Entry 7AA9 (X-ray diffraction, 1.72 A resolution); this record covers chains A and B.

# Chain A
Protein: Gamma-aminobutyric acid receptor-associated protein-like 1
Source organism: Homo sapiens
UniProtKB: Q9H0R8 (GBRL1_HUMAN); residues 1-117 here = UniProt positions 1-117
Sequence (123 residues; row label = number of the first residue in the row; numbers below 1 keep their minus sign (Gly-5 is residue -5)):
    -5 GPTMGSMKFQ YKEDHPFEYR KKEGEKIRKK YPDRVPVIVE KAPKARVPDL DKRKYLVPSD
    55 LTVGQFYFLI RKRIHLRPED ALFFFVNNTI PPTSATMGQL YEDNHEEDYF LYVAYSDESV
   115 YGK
Disordered / not traced: -5 to 0
Construct notes: expression tag (-5 to 0)
Swiss-Prot annotation at these positions:
  - site: Tyr115, Gly116 (Microbial infection: Cleavage), Gly116, Lys117 (Cleavage)
  - lipidation: Gly116 (Phosphatidylethanolamine amidated glycine)
  - mutagenesis: His9 (H9A: Abolished interaction with ATG4B), Arg28 (R28A: Does not affect interaction with ATG4B), Arg47 (R47A: Abolished interaction with ATG4B), Arg67 (R67A: Abolished interaction with ATG4B), Gly116 (G116A: No processing of precursor)

# Chain B
Protein: pT13/PT15 SCOC LIR
Sequence (12 residues; numbered 10 to 21; the number before each row is that of its first residue):
    10 EDSTFTNISL AD
Disordered / not traced: 10-11, 21
Modified residues: Thr13 (phosphothreonine; TPO); Thr15 (phosphothreonine; TPO)
From the paper describing this entry:
  - post-translational modification sites: Thr13, Thr15
  - mutagenesis - T13E, T15E: increased binding to GST-LC3A

# Chain A / chain B interface
Residue-residue contacts - 23 pairs, chain A then chain B:
  Glu17(A) with Ser12(B); Phe14(B)
  Arg28(A) with Asn16(B), hydrogen bond
  Pro30(A) with Phe14(B), hydrophobic
  Lys46(A) with Thr15(B)
  Lys48(A) with Ser12(B), hydrogen bond (side chain-backbone); Phe14(B); Thr15(B), hydrogen bond (backbone-backbone)
  Tyr49(A) with Phe14(B); Thr15(B); Ile17(B), hydrophobic
  Leu50(A) with Thr15(B), hydrogen bond (backbone-backbone); Asn16(B); Ile17(B), hydrogen bond (backbone-backbone)
  Pro52(A) with Ile17(B)
  Leu55(A) with Leu19(B), hydrophobic
  Gln59(A) with Leu19(B)
  Leu63(A) with Ile17(B), hydrophobic; Ser18(B); Leu19(B), hydrophobic
  Arg67(A) with Thr15(B); Ile17(B)
  Phe104(A) with Phe14(B), hydrophobic
Other interface residues (no listed pair), chain A (16 interface residues in all): Ile21, Val51, Phe60
Other interface residues (no listed pair), chain B (8 interface residues in all): Thr13
From the paper, about this interface:
  - specific contacts: Arg28(A)-Asn16(B), Lys46(A)-Thr15(B), Lys48(A)-Ser12(B) (hydrogen bond), Arg67(A)-Thr15(B), Leu19(B)-Leu55(A) (hydrophobic contact), Leu19(B)-Leu63(A) (hydrophobic contact)
  - interface residues, chain B: Phe14(B), Ile17(B), Leu19(B)

# Summary
Chain A and chain B form an interface of 16 and 8 residues respectively; the contacts include 5 hydrogen
bonds. Among the polar pairs are Arg28(A)-Asn16(B), Lys48(A)-Ser12(B) and Lys48(A)-Thr15(B). The paper
describes contacts between Arg28(A) and Asn16(B), Lys46(A) and Thr15(B) and Arg67(A) and Thr15(B); a hydrogen
bond between Lys48(A) and Ser12(B); hydrophobic contacts between Leu19(B) and Leu55(A) and Leu19(B) and
Leu63(A). From the paper: T13E and T15E of chain B increase binding to GST-LC3A; interface residues Phe14(B),
Ile17(B) and Leu19(B).
Chain A is Gamma-aminobutyric acid receptor-associated protein-like 1 (Homo sapiens) and chain B is pT13/PT15
SCOC LIR; the structure, Structure of SCOC pT13/pT15 LIR motif bound to GABARAPL1, was determined by X-ray
diffraction together with 7AA7 and 7AA8 from the same study.
